7CH0 - chains A and G of the 12 polymer chains in the assembly; structure by electron microscopy, 3.70 A resolution.

# Chain A
Protein: Lipid asymmetry maintenance ABC transporter permease subunit MlaE
Source organism: Escherichia coli K-12
UniProtKB: A0A4S5B3V0 (A0A4S5B3V0_ECOLI); residues 1-260 here = UniProt positions 1-260
Amino-acid sequence (260 residues; row label = number of the first residue in the row):
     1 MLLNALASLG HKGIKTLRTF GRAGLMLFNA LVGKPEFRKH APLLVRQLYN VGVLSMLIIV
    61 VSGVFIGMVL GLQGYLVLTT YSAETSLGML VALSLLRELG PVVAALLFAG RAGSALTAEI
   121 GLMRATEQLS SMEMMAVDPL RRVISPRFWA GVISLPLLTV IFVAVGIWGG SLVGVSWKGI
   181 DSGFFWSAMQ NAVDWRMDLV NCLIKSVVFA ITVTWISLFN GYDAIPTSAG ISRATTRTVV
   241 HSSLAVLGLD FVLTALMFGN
Not modelled in the structure: 1-2, 260
Reported in the primary citation:
  - mutagenesis - I14N, R97E, L99N, R237E/H241E: decreased growth in response to SDS/EDTA

# Chain G
Protein: Outer membrane lipid asymmetry maintenance protein MlaD
Source organism: Escherichia coli K-12
UniProtKB: A0A6D2XU65 (A0A6D2XU65_ECOLI); residues 1-183 here = UniProt positions 1-183
Amino-acid sequence (183 residues; each row starts with the number of its first residue):
     1 MQTKKNEIWV GIFLLAALLA ALFVCLKAAN VTSIRTEPTY TLYATFDNIG GLKARSPVSI
    61 GGVVVGRVAD ITLDPKTYLP RVTLEIEQRY NHIPDTSSLS IRTSGLLGEQ YLALNVGFED
   121 PELGTAILKD GDTIQDTKSA MVLEDLIGQF LYGSKGDDNK NSGDAPAAAP GNNETTEPVG
   181 TTK
Not modelled in the structure: 1-3, 31-35, 153-183

# Chain A / chain G interface
Residue-residue contacts - 24 pairs, chain A then chain G:
  Val-45(A) / Asn-6(G)
  Val-45(A) / Val-10(G)
  Tyr-49(A) / Asn-6(G)
  Tyr-49(A) / Trp-9(G)  hydrophobic
  Val-53(A) / Trp-9(G)
  Val-53(A) / Phe-13(G)  hydrophobic
  Met-56(A) / Phe-13(G)  hydrophobic
  Ser-154(A) / Phe-13(G)
  Leu-157(A) / Leu-14(G)  hydrophobic
  Leu-157(A) / Ala-17(G)
  Val-160(A) / Ala-17(G)
  Val-160(A) / Ala-20(G)
  Ile-161(A) / Ala-17(G)  hydrophobic
  Ala-164(A) / Ala-20(G)
  Ala-164(A) / Phe-23(G)
  Ala-164(A) / Val-24(G)  hydrophobic
  Ile-167(A) / Phe-23(G)  hydrophobic
  Trp-186(A) / Lys-27(G)
  Met-189(A) / Ala-28(G)
  Gln-190(A) / Lys-27(G)
  Gln-190(A) / Ala-28(G)
  Gln-190(A) / Asn-30(G)
  Val-193(A) / Ala-28(G)
  Leu-199(A) / Val-24(G)  hydrophobic
Also at the interface, not in a pair above, chain A (20 interface residues in all): Leu-48, Gly-52, Leu-158, Val-163, Trp-168
Also at the interface, not in a pair above, chain G (16 interface residues in all): Glu-7, Ala-16, Ala-21, Ala-29

# Overview
20 residues of chain A face 16 of chain G across their interface. The paper reports that I14N, R97E and L99N
of chain A, among others, reduce growth in response to SDS/EDTA.
Here chain A is Lipid asymmetry maintenance ABC transporter permease subunit MlaE and chain G is Outer
membrane lipid asymmetry maintenance protein MlaD, both from Escherichia coli K-12. Entry 7CH0 (The overall
structure of the MlaFEDB complex in ATP-bound EQclose conformation (Mutation of E170Q on MlaF)) was determined
by electron microscopy, deposited together with 7CGE and 7CGN.
